8VQJ - chains B and D of the 6 polymer chains in the assembly; structure by electron microscopy, 3.82 A resolution.

== Chain B (and D) ==
Protein: Light-independent protochlorophyllide reductase subunit B
Source organism: Cereibacter sphaeroides
Notes: EC 1.3.7.7; chain D of this document is another copy of the same molecule, construct and numbering; everything in this record applies to it too
UniProt: B9KK25 (BCHB_CERSK); residues 1-536 here = UniProt positions 1-536
Sequence (536 residues; numbered 1 to 536; the number before each row is that of its first residue):
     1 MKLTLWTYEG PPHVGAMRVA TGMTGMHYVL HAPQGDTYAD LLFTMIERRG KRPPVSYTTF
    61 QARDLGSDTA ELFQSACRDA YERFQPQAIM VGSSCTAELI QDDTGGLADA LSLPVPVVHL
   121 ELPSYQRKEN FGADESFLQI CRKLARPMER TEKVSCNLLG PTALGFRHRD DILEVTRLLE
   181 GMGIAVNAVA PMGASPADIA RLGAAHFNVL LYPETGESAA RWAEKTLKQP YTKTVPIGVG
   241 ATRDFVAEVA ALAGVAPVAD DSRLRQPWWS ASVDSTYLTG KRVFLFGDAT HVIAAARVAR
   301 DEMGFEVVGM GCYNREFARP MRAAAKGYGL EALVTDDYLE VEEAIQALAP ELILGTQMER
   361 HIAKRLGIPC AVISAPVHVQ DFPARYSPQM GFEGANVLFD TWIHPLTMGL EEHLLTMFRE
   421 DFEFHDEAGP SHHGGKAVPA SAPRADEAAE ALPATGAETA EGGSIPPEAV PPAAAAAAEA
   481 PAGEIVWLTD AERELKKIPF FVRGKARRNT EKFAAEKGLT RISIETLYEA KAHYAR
Disordered / not traced: 421-536 (chain D: 1, 431-536)
Swiss-Prot annotation at these positions:
  - active site: D274 (Proton donor)
  - binding site ([4Fe-4S] cluster): D36
  - binding site (substrate): G409, L410
Small-molecule neighbours:
  - Protochlorophyllide (PMR), molecule 1: Y38, L41, L42, M45, I46, V379
  - Protochlorophyllide (PMR), molecule 2: D274, Y277, L410, L414
  - 4Fe-4S cluster (SF4): P33, Q34, G35, D36, C95, T96
Reported in the primary citation:
  - conformationally variable residues (side-chain flip): W6, Y38, L42, D274, Y277, H378, H404, M408, H413, F418
  - catalytic residues: D274 (citing earlier work)
  - binding site for Protochlorophyllide: Y38, L41, M45, I46, V273, D274, V379
  - Cu ion coordination: H404

== Interface between chain B and chain D ==
Pairs across the interface (56):
  M45(B) with V273(D), hydrophobic; D274(D)
  R48(B) with W268(D), hydrogen bond (backbone-side chain); W269(D); S272(D); D274(D), salt bridge
  R49(B) with W268(D)
  G50(B) with W268(D)
  R169(B) with R265(D)
  L173(B) with R263(D)
  R263(B) with L173(D)
  R265(B) with R169(D); A384(D), hydrogen bond (side chain-backbone); R385(D)
  W268(B) with R48(D), hydrogen bond (side chain-backbone); R49(D); G50(D)
  W269(B) with R48(D), hydrogen bond (backbone-side chain); F382(D); P383(D); A384(D)
  S272(B) with R48(D), hydrogen bond
  V273(B) with M45(D), hydrophobic
  D274(B) with M45(D)
  H361(B) with E411(D), salt bridge; L415(D)
  V379(B) with D274(D)
  Q380(B) with T407(D)
  F382(B) with W269(D)
  P383(B) with W269(D)
  A384(B) with R265(D); W269(D); N396(D)
  R385(B) with R385(D); Y386(D); S387(D), hydrogen bond; E393(D); N396(D); V397(D); D400(D), salt bridge
  Y386(B) with R385(D); Y386(D); E393(D)
  S387(B) with R385(D)
  E393(B) with R385(D); Y386(D), hydrogen bond (side chain-backbone)
  N396(B) with A384(D); R385(D)
  V397(B) with R385(D)
  D400(B) with P383(D); A384(D); R385(D), hydrogen bond (side chain-backbone)
  H404(B) with Q380(D)
  T407(B) with Q380(D)
  E411(B) with H378(D), salt bridge
  L415(B) with H361(D)
Other interface residues (no listed pair), chain B (34 interface residues in all): R177, K364, F399, R419
Other interface residues (no listed pair), chain D (35 interface residues in all): D170, R177, K364, R365, V379, F399

== In short ==
Chain B and chain D form an interface of 34 and 35 residues respectively; the contacts include 8 hydrogen
bonds and 4 salt bridges. Polar contacts include R48(B)-D274(D), H361(B)-E411(D) and R385(B)-D400(D). Chain B
binds 4Fe-4S cluster and Protochlorophyllide. From the paper: the catalytic residue D274(B); a binding site
for Protochlorophyllide at Y38(B), L41(B) and M45(B) among others.
Chain B and chain D are both Light-independent protochlorophyllide reductase subunit B (Cereibacter
sphaeroides); the structure, CryoEM structure of DPOR under turnover, was determined by electron microscopy,
deposited together with 9BUO, 9E7H, 9EFU, 8VQH and 8VQI.
